1WQR - chain A; structure by X-ray diffraction, 1.80 A resolution.

== Chain A ==
Protein: Lysozyme
Source organism: Homo sapiens
Notes: EC 3.2.1.17
UniProtKB: P61626 (LYSC_HUMAN); residues 1-130 here correspond to UniProt positions 19-148 (UniProt number = residue number + 18)
Sequence (130 residues; row label = number of the first residue in the row):
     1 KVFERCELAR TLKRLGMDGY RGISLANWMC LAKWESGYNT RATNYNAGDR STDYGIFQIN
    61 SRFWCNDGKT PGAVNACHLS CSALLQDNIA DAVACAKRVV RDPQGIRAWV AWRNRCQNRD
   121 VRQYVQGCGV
Cystine bridges: Cys6-Cys128, Cys30-Cys116, Cys65-Cys81, Cys77-Cys95
Construct notes: engineered mutation Phe63 (Tyr81 in P61626)
Bound ions: Na+: Ser61, Cys65, Val74

== Overview ==
Ser61, Cys65 and Val74 coordinate Na+.
Chain A is Lysozyme (Homo sapiens); the structure, Contribution of hydrogen bonds to the conformational
stability of human lysozyme, was determined by X-ray diffraction (same publication as 1WQM, 1WQN, 1WQO, 1WQP
and 1WQQ).
